4DF2 - chain A; structure by X-ray diffraction, 2.02 A resolution.

== Chain A ==
Molecule: NADPH dehydrogenase
From: Scheffersomyces stipitis CBS 6054
Reference sequence: A3LT82 (A3LT82_PICST); residue numbers follow UniProt; this construct covers 1-407
Sequence (407 residues; row label = number of the first residue in the row):
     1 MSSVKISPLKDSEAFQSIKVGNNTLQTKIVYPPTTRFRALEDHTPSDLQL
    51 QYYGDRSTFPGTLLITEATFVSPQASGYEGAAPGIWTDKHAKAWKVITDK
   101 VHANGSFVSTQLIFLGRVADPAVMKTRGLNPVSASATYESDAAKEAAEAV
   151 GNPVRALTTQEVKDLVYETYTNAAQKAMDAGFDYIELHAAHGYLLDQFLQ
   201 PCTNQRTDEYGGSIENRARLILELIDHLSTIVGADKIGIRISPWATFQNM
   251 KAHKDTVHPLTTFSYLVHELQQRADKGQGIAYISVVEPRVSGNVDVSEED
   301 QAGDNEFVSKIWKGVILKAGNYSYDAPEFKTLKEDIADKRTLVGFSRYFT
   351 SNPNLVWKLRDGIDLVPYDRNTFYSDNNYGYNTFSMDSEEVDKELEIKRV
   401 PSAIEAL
Disordered / not traced: 1, 406-407
Metal / ion sites: Na+ site 1 near Q26 (its only coordinating residue here); Na+ site 2 near D335 (its only coordinating residue here)
Small-molecule neighbours:
  - 4-chlorophenol (4CH): T35, Y78, H188, H191, Y193, F247, N293, Y374
  - 4-chlorophenol / malonic acid: T35, A68, Y78, I113, H188, H191, Y193, F247, G292, N293, Y374
  - FMN (flavin mononucleotide): P32, P33, T34, T35, E67, A68, Q111, H188, H191, R240, V286, V290, G292, N293, A319, G320, N321, G344, F345, S346, R347, F373, Y374
  - malonic acid (MLA), molecule 1: T35, A68, Y78, I113, H188, H191, Y193, F247, G292, N293
  - malonic acid (MLA), molecule 2: E41, H43, S76, Y78, V123, T126, R127

== Summary ==
Ligands of chain A: flavin mononucleotide, malonic acid, 4-chlorophenol and 4-chlorophenol / malonic acid.
Chain A is NADPH dehydrogenase (Scheffersomyces stipitis CBS 6054); the structure, P. stipitis OYE2.6
complexed with p-Chlorophenol, was determined by X-ray diffraction together with 3TJL and 3UPW from the same
study.
